Entry 6M44 (X-ray diffraction, 3.81 A resolution); this record covers chains E and I of the 18 polymer chains in the assembly.

[Chain E]
Protein: Histone H3.1
Organism: Homo sapiens
UniProt: P68431 (H31_HUMAN); residues 0-135 here correspond to UniProt positions 1-136 (UniProt number = residue number + 1)
Sequence (136 residues; numbered 0 to 135; the number before each row is that of its first residue; numbering starts at 0):
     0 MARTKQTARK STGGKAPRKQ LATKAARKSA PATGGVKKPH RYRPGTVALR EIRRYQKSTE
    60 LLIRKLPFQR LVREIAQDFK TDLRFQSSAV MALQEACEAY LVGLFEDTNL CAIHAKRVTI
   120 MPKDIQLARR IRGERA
Not modelled in the structure: 0-37
UniProt features mapped onto this chain:
  - modified residue: Arg2 (Asymmetric dimethylarginine), Thr3 (Phosphothreonine), Lys4 (Allysine), Gln5 (5-glutamyl dopamine), Thr6 (Phosphothreonine), Arg8 (Citrulline), Lys9 (N6,N6,N6-trimethyllysine), Ser10 (ADP-ribosylserine), Thr11 (Phosphothreonine), Lys14 (N6-(2-hydroxyisobutyryl)lysine), Arg17 (Asymmetric dimethylarginine), Lys18 (N6-(2-hydroxyisobutyryl)lysine), Lys23 (N6-(2-hydroxyisobutyryl)lysine), Arg26 (Citrulline), Lys27 (N6,N6,N6-trimethyllysine), Ser28 (ADP-ribosylserine), Lys36 (N6,N6,N6-trimethyllysine), Lys37 (N6-methyllysine), Tyr41 (Phosphotyrosine), Lys56 (N6,N6,N6-trimethyllysine) and 8 more in UniProt
  - lipidation: Lys18 (N6-decanoyllysine)
Ion coordination: Ca2+ near Asp81 (its only coordinating residue here)

[Chain I]
Molecule: 355-nt DNA strand
Organism: other sequences
Sequence (355 nucleotides; each row starts with the number of its first residue):
     1 CGCTGACGAA AAAAAAAACG CATCCCGGTG CCGAGGCCGC TCAATTGGTC GTAGACAGCT
    61 CTAGCACCGC TTAAACGCAC GTACGCGCTG TCTACCGCGT TTTAACCGCC ACTAGAAGCG
   121 CTTACTAGTC TCCAGGCACG TGTGAGACCG GCACATGAAA AAAAAAATGC ATGCTCGAGT
   181 ATGAAAAAAA AAATCGCATC CCGGTGCCGA GGCCGCTCAA TTGGTCGTAG ACAGCTCTAG
   241 CACCGCTTAA ACGCACGTAC GCGCTGTCTA CCGCGTTTTA ACCGCCACTA GAAGCGCTTA
   301 CTAGTCTCCA GGCACGTGTG AGACCGGCAC ATGAAAAAAA AAACGTCAGC GGTAC
Ion coordination: Ca2+ near DG136 (its only coordinating residue here)

[Interface between chain E and chain I]
Pairs across the interface - 25 pairs, chain E then chain I:
  Arg40(E) with DA334(I), phosphate contact; DA335(I), phosphate contact
  Tyr41(E) with DA334(I), phosphate contact
  Arg42(E) with DA259(I), salt bridge to the phosphate; DA334(I), salt bridge to the phosphate; DA335(I), phosphate contact
  Pro43(E) with DT258(I), sugar contact; DA259(I), phosphate contact
  Thr45(E) with DA334(I), hydrogen bond to the phosphate
  Arg63(E) with DA250(I), phosphate contact; DA251(I), salt bridge to the phosphate
  Arg72(E) with DC241(I), salt bridge to the phosphate
  Arg83(E) with DG240(I), phosphate contact; DC241(I), phosphate contact
  Phe84(E) with DG240(I), sugar contact; DC241(I), phosphate contact
  Gln85(E) with DG240(I), hydrogen bond to the phosphate
  Ser86(E) with DG240(I), hydrogen bond to the phosphate
  Arg116(E) with DG261(I), phosphate contact; DC262(I), salt bridge to the phosphate
  Val117(E) with DG261(I), hydrogen bond to the phosphate
  Thr118(E) with DC260(I), hydrogen bond to the phosphate; DG261(I), hydrogen bond to the phosphate
  Met120(E) with DG261(I), phosphate contact; DC262(I), phosphate contact
Other interface residues (no listed pair), chain E (18 interface residues in all): His39, Leu82, Lys115
Other interface residues (no listed pair), chain I (13 interface residues in all): DC256, DG333

[Summary]
18 residues of chain E face 13 of chain I across their interface; the contacts include 6 hydrogen bonds and 5
salt bridges. Polar contacts include Thr45(E)-DA334(I), Gln85(E)-DG240(I) and Ser86(E)-DG240(I).
Chain E is Histone H3.1 (Homo sapiens) and chain I is a 355-nt DNA strand (other sequences); the structure,
355 bp di-nucleosome harboring cohesive DNA termini (high cryoprotectant), was determined by X-ray diffraction
together with 6LA8, 6LA9 and 6M3V from the same study.
